8VYS - chains B and C of the 3 polymer chains in the assembly; structure by electron microscopy, 3.06 A resolution.

[Chain B (and C)]
Name: 14-3-3 protein zeta/delta
Organism: Homo sapiens
Notes: chain C of this document is another copy of the same molecule, construct and numbering; everything in this record applies to it too
Reference sequence: P63104 (1433Z_HUMAN); residue numbers follow UniProt; this construct covers 2-245
Amino-acid sequence (244 residues; row label = number of the first residue in the row):
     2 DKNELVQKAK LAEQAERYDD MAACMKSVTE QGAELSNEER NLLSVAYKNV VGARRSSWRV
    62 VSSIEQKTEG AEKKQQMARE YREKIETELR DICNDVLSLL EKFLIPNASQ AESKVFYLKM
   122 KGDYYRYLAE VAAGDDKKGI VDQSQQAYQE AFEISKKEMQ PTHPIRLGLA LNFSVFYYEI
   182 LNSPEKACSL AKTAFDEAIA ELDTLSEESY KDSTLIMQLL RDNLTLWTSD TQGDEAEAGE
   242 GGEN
Disordered / not traced: 71-72, 231-245 (chain C: 2, 231-245)

[How chain B and chain C interact]
Contacting residue pairs - 23 pairs, chain B then chain C:
  Glu5(B) - Met78(C)
  Gln8(B) - Met78(C)
  Lys9(B) - Met78(C)
  Leu12(B) - Tyr82(C)
  Gln15(B) - Ile65(C)
  Ala16(B) - Ser58(C)
  Arg18(B) - Ser58(C)
  Arg18(B) - Tyr82(C)  hydrogen bond
  Arg18(B) - Glu89(C)  salt bridge
  Asp21(B) - Tyr82(C)
  Ser58(B) - Ala16(C)  hydrogen bond (side chain-backbone)
  Val61(B) - Gln15(C)
  Ile65(B) - Gln15(C)
  Lys74(B) - Glu5(C)  salt bridge
  Lys75(B) - Gln8(C)
  Met78(B) - Glu5(C)
  Met78(B) - Gln8(C)  hydrogen bond
  Met78(B) - Lys9(C)
  Ala79(B) - Leu12(C)  hydrophobic
  Tyr82(B) - Ala13(C)
  Tyr82(B) - Arg18(C)  hydrogen bond
  Tyr82(B) - Asp21(C)
  Glu89(B) - Arg18(C)  salt bridge
Interface residues without a listed pair, chain B (21 interface residues in all): Ala13, Arg55, Val62, Ile86
Interface residues without a listed pair, chain C (18 interface residues in all): Val61, Val62, Ala79, Ile86

[In short]
21 residues of chain B face 18 of chain C across their interface; the contacts include 4 hydrogen bonds and 3
salt bridges. Polar contacts include Arg18(B)-Glu89(C), Lys74(B)-Glu5(C) and Arg18(B)-Tyr82(C).
Chain B and chain C are both 14-3-3 protein zeta/delta (Homo sapiens); the structure, Cryo-EM Structure of the
BRAF V600E monomer bound to PLX8394, was determined by electron microscopy (same publication as 8VYO, 8VYP,
8VYQ, 8VYR and 8VYU).
